Entry 2VBL (X-ray diffraction, 1.80 A resolution); this record covers chains B and C of the 6 polymer chains in the assembly.

Chain B:
Protein: DNA endonuclease I-crei
Source organism: Chlamydomonas reinhardtii
Notes: EC 3.1.-.-
UniProt: P05725 (DNE1_CHLRE); residue numbers follow UniProt; this construct covers 1-153
Chain sequence (153 residues; numbered 1 to 153; the number before each row is that of its first residue):
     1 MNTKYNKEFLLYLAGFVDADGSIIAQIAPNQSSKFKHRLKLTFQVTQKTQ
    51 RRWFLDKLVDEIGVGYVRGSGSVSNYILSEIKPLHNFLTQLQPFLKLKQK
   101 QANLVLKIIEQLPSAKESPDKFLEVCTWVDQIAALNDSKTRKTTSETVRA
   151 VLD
Not modelled in the structure: 1
Differences from the reference sequence: conflict Ala19 (Gly in P05725), Ala28 (Lys in P05725), Ser33 (Tyr in P05725), Arg38 (Gln in P05725), Lys40 (Ser in P05725), Thr42 (Ala in P05725), Gly69 (Asp in P05725), Ser70 (Arg in P05725), Asn75 (Asp in P05725), Glu110 (Trp in P05725), Gln111 (Arg in P05725)
Metal / ion sites: Mg2+ site 1: Ala19 (shared with 1 residue of chain A; DA14(C) of chain C; 1 residue of chain S); Mg2+ site 2: Asp20 (shared with 1 residue of chain A; 1 residue of chain E; 1 residue of chain T)
Curated features (UniProtKB/Swiss-Prot):
  - region (Interaction with DNA): Gln44 to Gln47, Ser138 to Thr143
  - binding site (Mg(2+)): Asp20
  - mutagenesis: Asp20 (D20A/L/N: Loss of catalytic activity. Reduced affinity for DNA), Gln26 (Q26A/C: Alters the specificity of the endonuclease), Gln44 (Q44A/C/T/V/W: Alters the specificity of the endonuclease), Gln47 (Q47A/E/M: Loss of catalytic activity; Q47N: Strongly reduced affinity for DNA. No effect on catalytic activity), Arg68 (R68A: Loss of activity), Lys98 (K98A: Strongly reduced affinity for DNA. Increased catalytic activity; K98R: Strongly reduced affinity for DNA. No effect on catalytic activity), Ser138 (S138A: Reduced affinity for DNA. No effect on catalytic activity. Reduced cleavage; when associated with M-139), Lys139 (K139M: Reduced affinity for DNA. No effect on catalytic activity. Reduced cleavage; when associated with A-138), Lys142 (K142G: Reduced affinity for DNA. No effect on catalytic activity. Reduced cleavage; when associated with G-143), Thr143 (T143G: Reduced affinity for DNA. No effect on catalytic activity. Reduced cleavage; when associated with G-142)

Chain C:
Molecule: 14-nt DNA strand
Sequence (14 nucleotides; numbered 1 to 14; the number before each row is that of its first residue):
     1 TCTGCCTTTTTTGA
Metal / ion sites: Mg2+ site 1: DA14 (shared with 1 residue of chain A; Asp20(B) of chain B; 1 residue of chain E; 1 residue of chain S; 1 residue of chain T)

Interface between chain B and chain C:
Pairs across the interface - 25 pairs, chain B then chain C:
  Ser32(B) - DT1(C)  phosphate contact
  Ser32(B) - DC2(C)  base contact
  Ser33(B) - DC2(C)  phosphate contact
  Lys34(B) - DC2(C)  hydrogen bond to the phosphate
  Arg38(B) - DT3(C)  base contact
  Arg38(B) - DG4(C)  hydrogen bond to the base
  Arg38(B) - DC5(C)  base contact
  Lys40(B) - DC5(C)  base contact
  Lys40(B) - DC6(C)  base contact
  Tyr66(B) - DC5(C)  sugar contact
  Tyr66(B) - DC6(C)  phosphate contact
  Arg68(B) - DC6(C)  salt bridge to the phosphate
  Ser70(B) - DT8(C)  base contact
  Ser79(B) - DG4(C)  phosphate contact
  Ser79(B) - DC5(C)  phosphate contact
  Glu80(B) - DG4(C)  phosphate contact
  Ile81(B) - DT3(C)  phosphate contact
  Ile81(B) - DG4(C)  hydrogen bond to the phosphate
  Lys116(B) - DC2(C)  hydrogen bond to the phosphate
  Lys116(B) - DT3(C)  salt bridge to the phosphate
  Asp137(B) - DG13(C)  phosphate contact
  Lys139(B) - DT11(C)  phosphate contact
  Lys139(B) - DT12(C)  hydrogen bond to the phosphate
  Lys139(B) - DG13(C)  salt bridge to the phosphate
  Thr140(B) - DT10(C)  sugar contact
Interface residues without a listed pair, chain B (16 interface residues in all): Ala19
Interface residues without a listed pair, chain C (12 interface residues in all): DA14

Summary:
16 residues of chain B and 12 residues of chain C are in contact; the contacts include 5 hydrogen bonds and 3
salt bridges. Polar contacts include Arg38(B)-DG4(C), Lys34(B)-DC2(C) and Ile81(B)-DG4(C). From UniProt:
Mg2+-binding residue Asp20(B) and 10 mutagenesis sites on chain B.
Here chain B is DNA endonuclease I-crei (Chlamydomonas reinhardtii) and chain C is a 14-nt DNA strand. Entry
2VBL (Molecular basis of human XPC gene recognition and cleavage by engineered homing endonuclease
heterodimers) was determined by X-ray diffraction, deposited together with 2VBJ, 2VBN and 2VBO.
